6NMI - chains C and F of the 8 polymer chains in the assembly; structure by electron microscopy, 3.70 A resolution.

Chain C:
Protein: General transcription factor IIH subunit 1, p62
Source organism: Homo sapiens
Amino-acid sequence (548 residues; each row starts with the number of its first residue; X marks 169 residues of unknown identity (built as UNK)):
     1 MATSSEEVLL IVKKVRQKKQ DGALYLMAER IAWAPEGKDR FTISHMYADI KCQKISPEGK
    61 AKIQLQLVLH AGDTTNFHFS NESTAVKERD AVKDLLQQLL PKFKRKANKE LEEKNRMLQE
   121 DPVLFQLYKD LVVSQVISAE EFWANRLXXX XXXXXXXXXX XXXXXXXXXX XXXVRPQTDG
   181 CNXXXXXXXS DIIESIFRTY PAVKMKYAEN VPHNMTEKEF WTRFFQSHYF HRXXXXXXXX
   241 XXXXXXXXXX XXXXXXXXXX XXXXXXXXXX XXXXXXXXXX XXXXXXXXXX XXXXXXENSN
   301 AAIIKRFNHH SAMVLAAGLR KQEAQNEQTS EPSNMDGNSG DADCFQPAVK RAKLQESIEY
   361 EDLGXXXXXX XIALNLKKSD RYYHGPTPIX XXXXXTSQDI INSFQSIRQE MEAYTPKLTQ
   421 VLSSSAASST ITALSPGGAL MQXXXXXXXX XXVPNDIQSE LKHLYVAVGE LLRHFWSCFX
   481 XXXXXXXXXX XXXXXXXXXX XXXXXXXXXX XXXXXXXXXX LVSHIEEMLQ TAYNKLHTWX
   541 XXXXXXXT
Unresolved in the structure: 1-106, 174-182, 322-345, 548

Chain F:
Protein: General transcription factor IIH subunit 3, p34
Source organism: Homo sapiens
Reference sequence: Q13889 (TF2H3_HUMAN); residues 1-308 here = UniProt positions 1-308
Amino-acid sequence (308 residues; each row starts with the number of its first residue):
     1 MVSDEDELNL LVIVVDANPI WWGKQALKES QFTLSKCIDA VMVLGNSHLF MNRSNKLAVI
    61 ASHIQESRFL YPGKNGRLGD FFGDPGNPPE FNPSGSKDGK YELLTSANEV IVEEIKDLMT
   121 KSDIKGQHTE TLLAGSLAKA LCYIHRMNKE VKDNQEMKSR ILVIKAAEDS ALQYMNFMNV
   181 IFAAQKQNIL IDACVLDSDS GLLQQACDIT GGLYLKVPQM PSLLQYLLWV FLPDQDQRSQ
   241 LILPPPVHVD YRAACFCHRN LIEIGYVCSV CLSIFCNFSP ICTTCETAFK ISLPPVLKAK
   301 KKKLKVSA
Unresolved in the structure: 1-7, 73-94, 293-308
Curated features (UniProtKB/Swiss-Prot):
  - zinc finger: Cys268 to Cys285 (C4-type)
Disulfides: Cys255-Cys257
Ion coordination: Zn2+: Cys268, Cys271, Cys282, Cys285

Interface between chain C and chain F:
Pairs across the interface - 88 pairs, chain C then chain F:
  Leu374(C) - Val270(F)  hydrophobic
  Leu374(C) - Cys285(F)  hydrophobic
  Lys377(C) - Thr284(F)
  Lys377(C) - Glu286(F)
  Arg381(C) - Phe256(F)
  Arg381(C) - Thr283(F)
  Arg381(C) - Thr284(F)
  Tyr382(C) - Met175(F)
  Tyr382(C) - Phe256(F)  hydrophobic
  Tyr382(C) - Cys271(F)  hydrogen bond (side chain-backbone)
  Tyr382(C) - Ser273(F)
  Tyr382(C) - Thr284(F)
  Tyr383(C) - Ala171(F)
  Tyr383(C) - Leu172(F)
  Tyr383(C) - Gln173(F)
  Tyr383(C) - Tyr174(F)  hydrogen bond (backbone-backbone)
  Tyr383(C) - Met175(F)  hydrogen bond (backbone-backbone)
  His384(C) - Ala171(F)
  His384(C) - Leu172(F)
  His384(C) - Arg259(F)  hydrogen bond (backbone-side chain)
  Gly385(C) - Tyr174(F)
  Gly385(C) - Phe256(F)
  Gly385(C) - Arg259(F)  hydrogen bond (backbone-side chain)
  Pro386(C) - Tyr174(F)
  Pro386(C) - Ala253(F)
  Pro386(C) - Ala254(F)  hydrogen bond (backbone-backbone)
  Pro386(C) - Phe256(F)
  Pro386(C) - Ile274(F)  hydrophobic
  Thr387(C) - Leu202(F)
  Thr387(C) - Arg259(F)  hydrogen bond (backbone-side chain)
  Pro388(C) - Arg259(F)
  Ile389(C) - Arg259(F)
  Asp399(C) - Lys24(F)
  Asn402(C) - Leu27(F)
  Ser403(C) - Pro19(F)
  Ser403(C) - Ile20(F)
  Ser403(C) - Gly23(F)
  Phe404(C) - Ser122(F)
  Phe404(C) - Asp123(F)
  Ser406(C) - Gly23(F)  hydrogen bond (side chain-backbone)
  Ser406(C) - Leu27(F)
  Ile407(C) - Pro19(F)  hydrophobic
  Ile407(C) - Trp22(F)  hydrophobic
  Ile407(C) - Leu34(F)  hydrophobic
  Ile407(C) - Met119(F)  hydrophobic
  Arg408(C) - Thr120(F)  hydrogen bond (side chain-backbone)
  Glu410(C) - Thr33(F)  hydrogen bond
  Glu410(C) - Ser35(F)
  Met411(C) - Leu34(F)  hydrophobic
  Met411(C) - Ser35(F)
  Met411(C) - Ile115(F)  hydrophobic
  Met411(C) - Lys116(F)
  Met411(C) - Met119(F)  hydrophobic
  Met411(C) - Thr120(F)
  Glu412(C) - Lys116(F)
  Tyr414(C) - Ser35(F)
  Tyr414(C) - Ile38(F)
  Tyr414(C) - Asp39(F)  hydrogen bond
  Tyr414(C) - Met42(F)
  Tyr414(C) - Val112(F)  hydrophobic
  Tyr414(C) - Ile115(F)  hydrophobic
  Tyr414(C) - Lys116(F)
  Thr415(C) - Val112(F)
  Pro416(C) - Asp39(F)
  Lys417(C) - Asp39(F)
  Lys417(C) - Met42(F)
  Lys417(C) - Val43(F)
  Gln420(C) - Gln31(F)  hydrogen bond
  Gln420(C) - Lys36(F)
  Val421(C) - Pro221(F)
  Val421(C) - Leu224(F)  hydrophobic
  Leu422(C) - Pro221(F)
  Leu422(C) - Leu224(F)  hydrophobic
  Leu422(C) - Gln225(F)
  Ala426(C) - Ser222(F)
  Ala427(C) - Gln225(F)
  Thr430(C) - Ser222(F)  hydrogen bond
  Thr430(C) - Tyr226(F)
  Leu434(C) - Trp229(F)
  Leu440(C) - Leu215(F)  hydrophobic
  Leu440(C) - Lys216(F)
  Leu440(C) - Pro218(F)
  Leu440(C) - Tyr226(F)  hydrophobic
  Leu440(C) - Pro244(F)
  Leu440(C) - Pro245(F)
  Met441(C) - Pro245(F)
  Gln442(C) - Pro245(F)
  Gln442(C) - Val247(F)
Interface residues without a listed pair, chain C (42 interface residues in all): Leu376, Lys378, Ile400, Ile401, Ala413, Ser429, Ile431
Interface residues without a listed pair, chain F (66 interface residues in all): Ala26, Asn46, Lys100, Asn108, Ile124, Thr129, Glu130, Glu168, Gln219, Val230, Leu243, Arg252, Leu272, Phe275

In short:
42 residues of chain C and 66 residues of chain F are in contact, with 13 hydrogen bonds. Among the polar
pairs are Tyr382(C)-Cys271(F), His384(C)-Arg259(F) and Gly385(C)-Arg259(F). Cys268(F), Cys271(F), Cys282(F)
and Cys285(F) coordinate Zn2+.
Chain C is General transcription factor IIH subunit 1, p62 and chain F is General transcription factor IIH
subunit 3, p34, both from Homo sapiens; the structure, Cryo-EM structure of the human TFIIH core complex, was
determined by electron microscopy.
